PDB entry 5M8H | X-ray diffraction, 2.34 A resolution | chains A and C of the 8 polymer chains in the assembly

# Chain A (and C)
Name: ATP phosphoribosyltransferase regulatory subunit
Source organism: Psychrobacter arcticus (strain DSM 17307 / 273-4)
Notes: chain C of this document is another copy of the same molecule, construct and numbering; everything in this record applies to it too
Reference sequence: Q4FTX3 (HISZ_PSYA2); residue numbers follow UniProt; this construct covers 1-387
Amino-acid sequence (388 residues; numbered 0 to 387; the number before each row is that of its first residue; numbering starts at 0):
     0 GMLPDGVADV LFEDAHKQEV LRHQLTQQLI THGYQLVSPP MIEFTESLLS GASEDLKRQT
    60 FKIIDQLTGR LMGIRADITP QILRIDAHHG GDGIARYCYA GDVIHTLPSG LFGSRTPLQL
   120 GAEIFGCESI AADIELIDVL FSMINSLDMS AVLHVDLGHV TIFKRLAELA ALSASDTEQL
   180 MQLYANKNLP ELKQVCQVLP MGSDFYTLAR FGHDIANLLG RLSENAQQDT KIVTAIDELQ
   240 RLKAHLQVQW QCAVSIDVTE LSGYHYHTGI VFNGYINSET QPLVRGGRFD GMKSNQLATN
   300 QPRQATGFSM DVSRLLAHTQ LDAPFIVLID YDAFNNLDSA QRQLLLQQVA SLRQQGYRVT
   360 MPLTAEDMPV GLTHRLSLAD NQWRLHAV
Disordered / not traced: 290-300 (chain C: 0, 291-300)
Sequence notes: expression tag (0)
Ion coordination: Sr2+ site 1: Asp76, Thr78; Sr2+ site 2: Asn144, Asp147

# How chain A and chain C interact
Pairs across the interface (128; chain A residue first):
  Met1(A) with Phe43(C); Arg83(C); His87(C)
  Leu2(A) with Glu42(C); Phe43(C); Arg83(C)
  Pro3(A) with Phe43(C), hydrophobic; Met71(C), hydrophobic
  Asp4(A) with Leu66(C)
  Val6(A) with Pro39(C), hydrophobic; Ile41(C)
  Asp8(A) with Ser37(C); Pro38(C); Pro39(C); Arg83(C), salt bridge; Ile84(C)
  Val9(A) with Val36(C); Ser37(C), hydrogen bond (backbone-backbone)
  Leu10(A) with Leu35(C); Val36(C), hydrophobic; Ile84(C), hydrophobic; His88(C)
  Phe11(A) with Gln34(C); Leu35(C), hydrogen bond (backbone-backbone); Val36(C), hydrophobic
  Ala14(A) with Leu35(C)
  His15(A) with Gln26(C), hydrogen bond; Ile29(C); Leu35(C)
  Gln17(A) with Ser37(C)
  Glu18(A) with Arg21(C), salt bridge; His22(C), salt bridge
  Arg21(A) with Glu18(C), salt bridge; Arg21(C)
  His22(A) with Glu18(C), salt bridge; His22(C)
  Gln26(A) with His15(C)
  Ile29(A) with His15(C); Arg357(C)
  Thr30(A) with Arg352(C), hydrogen bond (backbone-side chain); Tyr356(C); Arg357(C); Val358(C), hydrogen bond (backbone-backbone)
  His31(A) with Arg352(C), hydrogen bond; Val358(C)
  Gly32(A) with Val358(C); Thr359(C)
  Gln34(A) with Phe11(C); Val369(C)
  Leu35(A) with Phe11(C), hydrogen bond (backbone-backbone); Ala14(C); Glu18(C)
  Val36(A) with Val9(C); Leu10(C), hydrophobic; Phe11(C), hydrophobic
  Ser37(A) with Val9(C), hydrogen bond (backbone-backbone); Gln17(C)
  Pro38(A) with Asp8(C)
  Pro39(A) with Val6(C), hydrophobic; Ala7(C); Asp8(C)
  Met40(A) with Met40(C), hydrophobic; Asp101(C); Ile103(C), hydrophobic
  Ile41(A) with Val6(C); Ile103(C), hydrophobic; Thr115(C)
  Glu42(A) with Leu2(C)
  Phe43(A) with Met1(C); Leu2(C); Pro3(C), hydrophobic
  Phe60(A) with Ile62(C), hydrophobic; Ile63(C); Met71(C), hydrophobic
  Ile62(A) with Phe60(C), hydrophobic; Ile62(C), hydrophobic
  Ile63(A) with Phe60(C)
  Asp64(A) with Arg114(C), salt bridge
  Gln65(A) with Thr105(C)
  Leu66(A) with Asp4(C); Leu106(C), hydrophobic; Arg114(C)
  Met71(A) with Pro3(C), hydrophobic; Phe60(C), hydrophobic
  Ile73(A) with Ile73(C), hydrophobic
  Arg83(A) with Met1(C); Asp8(C), salt bridge
  Ile84(A) with Leu10(C), hydrophobic
  His88(A) with Leu10(C); Phe11(C)
  Ile93(A) with Asp366(C)
  Arg95(A) with Thr359(C); Met360(C), hydrogen bond (side chain-backbone); Leu362(C); Asp366(C), salt bridge
  Asp101(A) with Met40(C)
  Ile103(A) with Met40(C), hydrophobic; Ile41(C), hydrophobic
  Thr105(A) with Gln65(C)
  Leu106(A) with Gln65(C); Leu66(C), hydrophobic
  Arg114(A) with Asp64(C), salt bridge; Leu66(C)
  Ala130(A) with Leu362(C)
  Ala131(A) with Leu362(C)
  Glu134(A) with Met360(C); Leu362(C)
  Gln342(A) with Gln248(C), hydrogen bond
  Arg352(A) with Thr30(C), hydrogen bond (side chain-backbone); His31(C), hydrogen bond
  Tyr356(A) with Thr30(C)
  Arg357(A) with Ile29(C); Thr30(C)
  Val358(A) with Thr30(C), hydrogen bond (backbone-backbone); His31(C)
  Thr359(A) with Gly32(C); Arg95(C)
  Met360(A) with Arg95(C), hydrogen bond (backbone-side chain); Glu134(C)
  Leu362(A) with Arg95(C); Cys126(C), hydrophobic; Ala130(C); Ala131(C); Glu134(C)
  Thr363(A) with Ile93(C)
  Asp366(A) with Ile93(C); Arg95(C), salt bridge
  Val369(A) with Gln34(C)
Other interface residues (no listed pair), chain A (73 interface residues in all): Ala7, Thr25, Arg57, Lys61, Tyr96, Pro107, Thr115, Ile123, Cys126, Leu345, Gly355
Other interface residues (no listed pair), chain C (73 interface residues in all): Thr25, Ser46, Lys61, Tyr96, Pro107, Ile123, Gly355, Thr363

# Overview
The chain A/chain C interface involves 73 residues from each chain, with 14 hydrogen bonds and 10 salt
bridges. Polar contacts include Asp8(A)-Arg83(C), Glu18(A)-Arg21(C) and Glu18(A)-His22(C). Asp76(A) and
Thr78(A) form the Sr2+ site 1. The Sr2+ site 2 is built by Asn144(A) and Asp147(A).
Both chains are ATP phosphoribosyltransferase regulatory subunit (Psychrobacter arcticus (strain DSM 17307 /
273-4)). Entry 5M8H (ATP phosphoribosyltransferase (HisZG ATPPRT) from Psychrobacter arcticus) was determined
by X-ray diffraction.
